Entry 4M6S (X-ray diffraction, 2.47 A resolution); this record covers chain A.

== Chain A ==
Molecule: Cellular retinoic acid-binding protein 2
From: Homo sapiens
Reference sequence: P29373 (RABP2_HUMAN); residues 1-137 here correspond to UniProt positions 2-138 (UniProt number = residue number + 1)
Sequence (137 residues; each row starts with the number of its first residue):
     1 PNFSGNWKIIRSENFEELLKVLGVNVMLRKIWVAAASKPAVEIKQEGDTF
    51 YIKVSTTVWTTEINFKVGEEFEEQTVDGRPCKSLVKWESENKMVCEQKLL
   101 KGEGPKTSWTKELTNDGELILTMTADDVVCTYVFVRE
Covalently attached groups: retinal (RET) linked to K111
Construct notes: engineered mutation W32 (Ala33 in P29373), V54 (Thr55 in P29373), W59 (Arg60 in P29373), K111 (Arg112 in P29373), Y132 (Arg133 in P29373), F134 (Tyr135 in P29373)
Residues lining bound ligands: retinal (RET): F15, W32, A36, P39, I52, V54, T56, I63, V76, W109, L121, M123, Y132
Curated features (UniProtKB/Swiss-Prot):
  - motif: K20 to K30 (Nuclear localization signal)
  - cross-link: K101 (Glycyl lysine isopeptide (Lys-Gly) (interchain with G-Cter in SUMO))

== Overview ==
Covalently linked retinal: at K111.
Chain A is Cellular retinoic acid-binding protein 2 (Homo sapiens); the structure, Crystal structure of the
R111K:R132Y:Y134F:T54V:R59W:A32W mutant of the Cellular Retinoic Acid Binding Protein Type II in ..., was
determined by X-ray diffraction (same publication as 4I9R, 4I9S and 4M7M).
